Entry 7YED (electron microscopy, 3.00 A resolution); this record covers chains E and M of the 25 polymer chains in the assembly.

== Chain E ==
Name: RNA helicase
Source organism: Mammalian orthoreovirus 3
Notes: EC 3.6.4.13
Reference sequence: C9E874 (C9E874_9REOV); residue numbers follow UniProt; this construct covers 1-1275
Sequence (1275 residues; numbered 1 to 1275; the number before each row is that of its first residue):
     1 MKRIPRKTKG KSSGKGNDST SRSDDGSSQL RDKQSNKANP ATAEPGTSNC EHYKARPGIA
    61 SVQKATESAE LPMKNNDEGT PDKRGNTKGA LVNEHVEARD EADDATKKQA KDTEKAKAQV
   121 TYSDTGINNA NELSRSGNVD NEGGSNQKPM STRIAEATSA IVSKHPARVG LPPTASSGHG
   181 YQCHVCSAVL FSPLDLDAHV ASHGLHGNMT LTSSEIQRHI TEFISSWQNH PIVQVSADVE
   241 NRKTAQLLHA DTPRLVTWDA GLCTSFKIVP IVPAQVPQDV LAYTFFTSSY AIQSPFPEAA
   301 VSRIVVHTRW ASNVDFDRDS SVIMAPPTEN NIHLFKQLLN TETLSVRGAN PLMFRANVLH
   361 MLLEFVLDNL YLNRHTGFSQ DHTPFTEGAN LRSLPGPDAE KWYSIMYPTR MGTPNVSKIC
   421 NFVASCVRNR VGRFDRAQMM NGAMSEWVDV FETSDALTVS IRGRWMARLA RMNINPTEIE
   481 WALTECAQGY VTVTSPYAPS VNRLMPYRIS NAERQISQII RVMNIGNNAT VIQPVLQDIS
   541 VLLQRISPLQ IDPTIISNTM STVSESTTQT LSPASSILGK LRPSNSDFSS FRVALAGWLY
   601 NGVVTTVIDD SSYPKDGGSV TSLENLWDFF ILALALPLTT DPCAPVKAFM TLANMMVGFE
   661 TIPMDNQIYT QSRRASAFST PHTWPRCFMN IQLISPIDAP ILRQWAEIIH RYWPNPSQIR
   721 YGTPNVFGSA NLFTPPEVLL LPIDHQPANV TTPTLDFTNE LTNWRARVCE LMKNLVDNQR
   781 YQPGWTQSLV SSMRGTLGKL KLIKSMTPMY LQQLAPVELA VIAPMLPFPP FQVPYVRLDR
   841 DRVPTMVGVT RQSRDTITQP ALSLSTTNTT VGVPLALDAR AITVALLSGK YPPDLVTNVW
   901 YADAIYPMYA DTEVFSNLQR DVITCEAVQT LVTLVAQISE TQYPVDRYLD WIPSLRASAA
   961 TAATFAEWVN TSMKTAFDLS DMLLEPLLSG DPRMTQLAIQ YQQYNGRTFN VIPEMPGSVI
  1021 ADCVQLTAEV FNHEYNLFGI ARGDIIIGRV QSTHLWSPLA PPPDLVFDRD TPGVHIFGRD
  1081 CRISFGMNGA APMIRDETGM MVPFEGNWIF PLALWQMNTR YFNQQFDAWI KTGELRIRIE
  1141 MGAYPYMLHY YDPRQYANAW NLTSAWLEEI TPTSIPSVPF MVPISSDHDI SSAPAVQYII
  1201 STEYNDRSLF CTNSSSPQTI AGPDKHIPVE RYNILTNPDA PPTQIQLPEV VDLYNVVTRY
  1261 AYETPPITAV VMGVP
Disordered / not traced: 1-212, 566-570

== Chain M ==
Molecule: 21-nt RNA strand
Sequence (21 nucleotides; each row starts with the number of its first residue; numbers below 1 keep their minus sign (U-19 is residue -19)):
   -19 UUUAAAAAUU UUAAAAUAAU U

== Chain E / chain M interface ==
Residue-residue contacts - 12 pairs, chain E then chain M:
  Glu565(E) - A-16(M)  phosphate contact
  Leu571(E) - A-15(M)  hydrogen bond to the sugar
  Leu571(E) - A-13(M)  phosphate contact
  Ser572(E) - A-14(M)  sugar contact
  Ser575(E) - A-13(M)  sugar contact
  Lys580(E) - A-12(M)  salt bridge to the phosphate
  Lys580(E) - U-11(M)  salt bridge to the phosphate
  Ser584(E) - U-9(M)  hydrogen bond to the phosphate
  Thr786(E) - A-15(M)  hydrogen bond to the base
  Ser788(E) - A-16(M)  base contact
  Ser788(E) - A-15(M)  base contact
  Leu789(E) - A-15(M)  base contact

== Overview ==
Chain E and chain M form an interface of 9 and 7 residues respectively; the contacts include 3 hydrogen bonds
and 2 salt bridges. Among the polar pairs are Thr786(E)-A-15(M), Leu571(E)-A-15(M) and Ser584(E)-U-9(M).
Here chain E is RNA helicase (Mammalian orthoreovirus 3) and chain M is a 21-nt RNA strand. Entry 7YED (In
situ structure of polymerase complex of mammalian reovirus in the elongation state) was determined by electron
microscopy together with 7YEV, 7YEZ, 7YF0 and 7YFE from the same study.
